4OJ3 - chain A; structure by X-ray diffraction, 2.20 A resolution.

[Chain A]
Molecule: Acylphosphatase
From: Sulfolobus solfataricus
Notes: EC 3.6.1.7
UniProtKB: Q97ZL0 (ACYP_SULSO); numbering as in UniProt (aligned over 1-101)
Chain sequence (101 residues; each row starts with the number of its first residue):
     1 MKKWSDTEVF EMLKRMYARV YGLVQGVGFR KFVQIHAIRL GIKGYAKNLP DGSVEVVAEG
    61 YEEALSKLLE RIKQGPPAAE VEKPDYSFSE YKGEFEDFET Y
Unresolved in the structure: 1-11
Sequence notes: engineered mutation P84 (Val in Q97ZL0)
UniProt features mapped onto this chain:
  - active site: R30, N48

[In short]
Curated annotation (UniProt) lists active-site residues R30 and N48.
Chain A is Acylphosphatase (Sulfolobus solfataricus); the structure, The crystal structure of V84P mutant of
S. solfataricus Acylphosphatase, was determined by X-ray diffraction, deposited together with 4OJG and 4OJH.
